2O6Y - chains C and D of the 4 polymer chains in the assembly; structure by X-ray diffraction, 1.50 A resolution.

Chain C (and D):
Protein: Putative histidine ammonia-lyase
Source organism: Rhodobacter sphaeroides
Notes: EC 4.3.1.-; chain D of this document is another copy of the same molecule, construct and numbering; everything in this record applies to it too
UniProtKB: Q3IWB0 (Q3IWB0_RHOS4); aligned to UniProt positions 1-523 over residues 1-523
Chain sequence (521 residues; numbered 1 to 523; 2 numbers in that range are skipped by the numbering (no residue carries them; nothing is unmodelled there); the number before each row is that of its first residue):
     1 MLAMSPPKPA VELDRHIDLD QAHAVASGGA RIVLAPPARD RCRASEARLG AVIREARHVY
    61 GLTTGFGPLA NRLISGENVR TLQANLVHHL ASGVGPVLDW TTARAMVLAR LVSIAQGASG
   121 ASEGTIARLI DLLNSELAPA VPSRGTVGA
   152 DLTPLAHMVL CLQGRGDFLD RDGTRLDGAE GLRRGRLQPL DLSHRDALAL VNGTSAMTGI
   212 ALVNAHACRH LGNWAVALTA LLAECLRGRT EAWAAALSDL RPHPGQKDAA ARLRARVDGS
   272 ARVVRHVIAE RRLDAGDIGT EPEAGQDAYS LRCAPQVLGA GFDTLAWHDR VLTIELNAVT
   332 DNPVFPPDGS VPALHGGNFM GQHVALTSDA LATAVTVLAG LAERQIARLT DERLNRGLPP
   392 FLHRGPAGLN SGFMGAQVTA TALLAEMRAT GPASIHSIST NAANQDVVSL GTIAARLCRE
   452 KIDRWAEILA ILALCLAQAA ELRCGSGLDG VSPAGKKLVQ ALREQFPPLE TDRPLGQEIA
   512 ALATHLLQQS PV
Unresolved in the structure: 1-7
Modified / non-standard residues: Ala149 ({2-[(1S)-1-aminoethyl]-4-methylidene-5-oxo-4,5-dihydro-1H-imidazol-1-yl}acetic acid; MDO)
Covalently attached groups: covalent link Ala149-Asp152
Swiss-Prot annotation at these positions:
  - active site: Tyr60 (Proton donor/acceptor)
  - binding site (substrate): His89, Arg303, Asn432 to Gln436
  - cross-link: Ala149 (5-imidazolinone (Ala-Gly))
From the paper describing this entry:
  - catalytic residues: Leu153, Gly204
  - catalytic residues: Tyr60 (citing earlier work)
  - mutagenesis - H89F: abolished catalytic activity on L-Tyr
  - mutagenesis - H89F (17-fold): increased catalytic activity on L-Phe
  - specificity-determining residues: His89
  - catalytic residues: Asn203 (proposed by the authors, not directly observed)

Chain C / chain D interface:
Pairs across the interface (137):
  Phe66(C) - Met405(D)
  Leu69(C) - Pro391(D)  hydrophobic
  Leu69(C) - Asn401(D)
  Leu69(C) - Ser402(D)
  Arg72(C) - Glu383(D)  salt bridge
  Arg72(C) - Pro391(D)
  Ile74(C) - Leu400(D)  hydrophobic
  Asn78(C) - Leu400(D)
  Leu82(C) - Gly399(D)
  Leu82(C) - Leu400(D)  hydrophobic
  Asn85(C) - Leu400(D)  hydrogen bond (side chain-backbone)
  Asn85(C) - Asn401(D)  hydrogen bond
  Asn85(C) - Asp503(D)
  His88(C) - Asp503(D)  hydrogen bond (side chain-backbone)
  His88(C) - Arg504(D)
  His88(C) - Pro505(D)
  His89(C) - Ser402(D)
  His89(C) - Gly403(D)
  His89(C) - Met405(D)
  His89(C) - Gly406(D)
  His89(C) - Asp503(D)
  Ala91(C) - Pro505(D)
  Ala91(C) - Leu506(D)  hydrogen bond (backbone-backbone)
  Ala91(C) - Gly507(D)  hydrogen bond (backbone-backbone)
  Ser92(C) - Gly406(D)  hydrogen bond (side chain-backbone)
  Ser92(C) - Ala407(D)
  Ser92(C) - Thr410(D)  hydrogen bond
  Ser92(C) - Gly507(D)
  Ser92(C) - Ile510(D)
  Gly93(C) - Gly507(D)
  Val94(C) - Leu414(D)  hydrophobic
  Val94(C) - Glu458(D)
  Val94(C) - Gly507(D)
  Val94(C) - Ile510(D)  hydrophobic
  Arg144(C) - Leu414(D)
  Arg144(C) - Glu417(D)  salt bridge
  Arg144(C) - Arg455(D)
  Gly145(C) - Thr410(D)  hydrogen bond (backbone-side chain)
  Gly145(C) - Ala413(D)
  Thr146(C) - Ala413(D)
  Val147(C) - Val409(D)  hydrophobic
  Val147(C) - Ala413(D)  hydrophobic
  Leu161(C) - Pro505(D)  hydrophobic
  Arg375(C) - Ile429(D)
  Arg375(C) - Ser430(D)  hydrogen bond (side chain-backbone)
  Asp382(C) - Ala433(D)
  Glu383(C) - Arg72(D)  salt bridge
  Pro391(C) - Leu69(D)  hydrophobic
  Pro391(C) - Arg72(D)
  Phe392(C) - Pro68(D)  hydrophobic
  Phe392(C) - Asn432(D)
  Phe392(C) - Ala433(D)  hydrophobic
  Gly399(C) - Leu82(D)
  Leu400(C) - Ile74(D)  hydrophobic
  Leu400(C) - Asn78(D)
  Leu400(C) - Asn85(D)  hydrogen bond (backbone-side chain)
  Asn401(C) - Leu69(D)
  Asn401(C) - Asn85(D)  hydrogen bond
  Ser402(C) - Leu69(D)
  Ser402(C) - His89(D)
  Gly403(C) - His89(D)
  Met405(C) - Phe66(D)
  Met405(C) - Pro68(D)
  Met405(C) - His89(D)
  Met405(C) - Asn432(D)
  Gly406(C) - His89(D)
  Gly406(C) - Ser92(D)  hydrogen bond (backbone-side chain)
  Ala407(C) - Ser92(D)
  Gln408(C) - Thr431(D)  hydrogen bond
  Gln408(C) - Asn432(D)  hydrogen bond (side chain-backbone)
  Val409(C) - Gly145(D)
  Val409(C) - Val147(D)  hydrophobic
  Val409(C) - Thr431(D)
  Val409(C) - Gln436(D)
  Thr410(C) - Ser92(D)  hydrogen bond
  Thr410(C) - Gly145(D)  hydrogen bond (side chain-backbone)
  Thr412(C) - Ile429(D)
  Thr412(C) - Thr431(D)  hydrogen bond
  Ala413(C) - Gly145(D)
  Ala413(C) - Thr146(D)
  Ala413(C) - Val147(D)  hydrophobic
  Ala413(C) - Ile444(D)
  Leu414(C) - Val94(D)  hydrophobic
  Leu414(C) - Arg144(D)
  Leu415(C) - Ile429(D)  hydrophobic
  Ala416(C) - His427(D)
  Ala416(C) - Leu441(D)  hydrophobic
  Glu417(C) - Arg144(D)  salt bridge
  Glu417(C) - Arg447(D)  salt bridge
  Arg419(C) - His427(D)  hydrogen bond (backbone-side chain)
  Arg419(C) - Ile429(D)
  Ala420(C) - Thr421(D)
  Ala420(C) - Gly422(D)  hydrogen bond (backbone-backbone)
  Ala420(C) - His427(D)
  Ala420(C) - Leu448(D)  hydrophobic
  Thr421(C) - Ala420(D)
  Thr421(C) - Thr421(D)  hydrogen bond
  Gly422(C) - Ala420(D)  hydrogen bond (backbone-backbone)
  His427(C) - Ala416(D)
  His427(C) - Arg419(D)  hydrogen bond (side chain-backbone)
  His427(C) - Ala420(D)
  Ile429(C) - Arg375(D)
  Ile429(C) - Thr412(D)
  Ile429(C) - Leu415(D)  hydrophobic
  Ile429(C) - Arg419(D)
  Ser430(C) - Arg375(D)  hydrogen bond (backbone-side chain)
  Thr431(C) - Gln408(D)  hydrogen bond
  Thr431(C) - Val409(D)
  Thr431(C) - Thr412(D)  hydrogen bond
  Asn432(C) - Phe392(D)
  Asn432(C) - Met405(D)
  Asn432(C) - Gln408(D)  hydrogen bond (backbone-side chain)
  Ala433(C) - Asp382(D)
  Ala433(C) - Phe392(D)  hydrophobic
  Ala433(C) - Gln408(D)
  Gln436(C) - Val409(D)
  Leu441(C) - Ala416(D)  hydrophobic
  Ile444(C) - Ala413(D)
  Ile444(C) - Glu417(D)
  Arg447(C) - Glu417(D)  salt bridge
  Leu448(C) - Ala420(D)  hydrophobic
  Arg455(C) - Arg144(D)
  Glu458(C) - Val94(D)
  Asp503(C) - Asn85(D)
  Asp503(C) - His88(D)  hydrogen bond (backbone-side chain)
  Asp503(C) - His89(D)
  Arg504(C) - His88(D)
  Pro505(C) - His88(D)
  Pro505(C) - Ala91(D)
  Pro505(C) - Leu161(D)  hydrophobic
  Leu506(C) - Ala91(D)  hydrogen bond (backbone-backbone)
  Gly507(C) - Ala91(D)  hydrogen bond (backbone-backbone)
  Gly507(C) - Ser92(D)
  Gly507(C) - Gly93(D)
  Gly507(C) - Val94(D)
  Ile510(C) - Ser92(D)
  Ile510(C) - Val94(D)  hydrophobic
Also at the interface, not in a pair above, chain C (74 interface residues in all): Gly65, Gly67, Pro68, Thr81, Thr154, Glu374, Ala398, Pro423, Glu451, Thr502, Ala511
Also at the interface, not in a pair above, chain D (75 interface residues in all): Gly65, Gly67, Thr81, Thr154, Glu374, Ala398, Pro423, Ala434, Glu451, Thr502, Ala511

In short:
74 residues of chain C face 75 of chain D across their interface; the contacts include 29 hydrogen bonds and 6
salt bridges. Polar pairs include Arg72(C)-Glu383(D), Arg144(C)-Glu417(D) and Glu417(C)-Arg447(D). From the
paper: catalytic residues Leu153(C), Gly204(C) and Tyr60(C) among others; H89F of chain C abolishes catalytic
activity on L-Tyr.
Both chains are Putative histidine ammonia-lyase (Rhodobacter sphaeroides). Entry 2O6Y (Tyrosine ammonia-lyase
from Rhodobacter sphaeroides) was determined by X-ray diffraction, deposited together with 2O78, 2O7B, 2O7D
and 2O7F.
